3UPQ - chains A and P of the 4 polymer chains in the assembly; structure by X-ray diffraction, 1.95 A resolution.

# Chain A
Protein: DNA polymerase lambda
From: Homo sapiens
Notes: EC 2.7.7.7, 4.2.99.-; fragment: Loop mutant of DNA polymerase lambda; engineered mutation(s): SQEENGQQQ to KGET
Reference sequence: Q9UGP5 (DPOLL_HUMAN); residue numbers follow UniProt; this construct covers 242-464, 470-575
Sequence (329 residues; each row starts with the number of its first residue; note: 5 numbers in that range are skipped by the numbering (no residue carries them; nothing is unmodelled there)):
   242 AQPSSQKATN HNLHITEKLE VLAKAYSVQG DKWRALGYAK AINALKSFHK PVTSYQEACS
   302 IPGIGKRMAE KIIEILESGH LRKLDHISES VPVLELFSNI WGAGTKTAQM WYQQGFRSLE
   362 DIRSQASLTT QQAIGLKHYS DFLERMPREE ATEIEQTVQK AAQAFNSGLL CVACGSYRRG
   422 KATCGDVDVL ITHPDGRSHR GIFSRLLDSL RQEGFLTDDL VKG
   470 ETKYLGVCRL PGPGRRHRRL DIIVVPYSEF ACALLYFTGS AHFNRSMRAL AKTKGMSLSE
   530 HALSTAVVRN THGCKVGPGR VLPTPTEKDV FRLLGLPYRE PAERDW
Disordered / not traced: 242-251, 537-547
Ion coordination: Na+: Ser339, Ile341, Ala344 (shared with DA5(P) of chain P); Mn2+ site 1: Asp382, His486; Mn2+ site 2: Asp427, Asp429 (together with ZAN); Mn2+ site 3: Asp427, Asp429, Asp490 (together with ZAN) (shared with DC6(P) of chain P)
Ligand contacts: ZAN (5'-O-[(S)-hydroxy{[(S)-hydroxy(phosphonooxy)phosphoryl]amino}phosphoryl]adenosine): Arg386, Gly416, Ser417, Arg420, Thr424, Cys425, Gly426, Asp427, Asp429, Asp490, Tyr505, Phe506, Thr507, Gly508, Ser509, Ala510, Asn513, Arg517
What the authors report for this chain:
  - Mn2+ coordination: Asp427
  - binding site for the 6-nt DNA strand (chain P): Tyr505
  - binding site for the 11-nt DNA strand: Arg517
  - binding site for ZAN: Arg386, Arg420, Tyr505, Thr507, Gly508

# Chain P
Molecule: 6-nt DNA strand
Sequence (6 nucleotides; numbered 1 to 6; the number before each row is that of its first residue):
     1 CAGTAC
Ion coordination: Na+: DA5 (shared with Ser339(A), Ile341(A), Ala344(A) of chain A); Mn2+: DC6 (together with ZAN) (shared with Asp427(A), Asp429(A), Asp490(A) of chain A)

# Interface between chain A and chain P
Contacting residue pairs - 19 pairs, chain A then chain P:
  Ile341(A) with DA5(P), phosphate contact
  Trp342(A) with DA5(P), hydrogen bond to the phosphate; DC6(P), hydrogen bond to the phosphate
  Gly343(A) with DT4(P), phosphate contact; DA5(P), hydrogen bond to the phosphate
  Ala344(A) with DT4(P), phosphate contact; DA5(P), phosphate contact
  Gly345(A) with DT4(P), hydrogen bond to the phosphate
  Thr346(A) with DT4(P), hydrogen bond to the phosphate
  Lys347(A) with DG3(P), phosphate contact; DT4(P), hydrogen bond to the phosphate
  Thr348(A) with DG3(P), phosphate contact; DT4(P), hydrogen bond to the phosphate
  Asp429(A) with DC6(P), phosphate contact
  Leu474(A) with DC6(P), sugar contact
  Arg488(A) with DC6(P), salt bridge to the phosphate
  Asp490(A) with DC6(P), phosphate contact
  Tyr505(A) with DC6(P), hydrogen bond to the base
  Phe506(A) with DC6(P), phosphate contact
Other interface residues (no listed pair), chain A (15 interface residues in all): Asp427

# Overview
15 residues of chain A face 4 of chain P across their interface, with 8 hydrogen bonds and 1 salt bridge.
Polar pairs include Tyr505(A)-DC6(P), Trp342(A)-DA5(P) and Trp342(A)-DC6(P). The paper reports a binding site
for ZAN at Arg386(A), Arg420(A) and Tyr505(A) among others; a binding site for the 6-nt DNA strand (chain P)
at Tyr505(A).
Chain A is DNA polymerase lambda (Homo sapiens) and chain P is a 6-nt DNA strand; the structure, Crystal
structure of the pre-catalytic ternary complex of polymerase lambda with an rATP analog opposite a ..., was
determined by X-ray diffraction, deposited together with 4FO6, 3UQ0 and 3UQ2.
